2QEX - chains 0 and 3 of the 31 polymer chains in the assembly; structure by X-ray diffraction, 2.90 A resolution.

== Chain 0 ==
Molecule: 23S ribosomal RNA
From: Haloarcula marismortui
Sequence (2772 nucleotides; each row starts with the number of its first residue; note: 151 numbers in that range are skipped by the numbering (no residue carries them; nothing is unmodelled there)):
     1 GUUGGCUACU AUGCCAGCUG GUGGAUUGCU CGGCUCAGGC GCUGAUGAAG GACGUGCCAA
    61 GCUGCGAUAA GCCAUGGGGA GCCGCACGGA GGCGAAGAAC CAUGGAUUUC CGAAUGAGAA
   121 UCUCU
   128 AACAAUUGCU UCGCGCAAUG AGGAACCCCG AGAACUGAAA CAUCUCAGUA UCGGGAGGAA
   188 CAGAAAACGC AAUGUGAUGU CGUUAGUAAC CGCGAGUGAA CGCGAUACAG CCCAAACCGA
   248 AGCCCUCACG GGCAAUGUGG UGUCAGGGCU ACCUCUCAUC AGCCGACCGU CUCGACGAAG
   308 UCUCUUGGAA CAGAGCGUGA UACAGGGUGA CAACCCCGUA CUCGAGACCA GUACGACGUG
   368 CGGUAGUGCC AGAGUAGCGG GGGUUGGAUA UCCCUCGCGA AUAACGCAGG CAUCGACUGC
   428 GAAGGCUAAA CACAACCUGA GACCGAUAGU GAACAAGUAG UGUGAACGAA CGCUGCAAAG
   488 UACCCUCAGA AGGGAGGCGA AAUAGAGCAU GAAAUCAGUU GGCGAUCGAG CGACAGGGCA
   548 UACAAGGUCC CUCGACGAAU GACCGACGCG CGAGCGUCCA GUAAGACUCA CGGGAAGCCG
   608 AUGUUCUGUC GUACGUUUUG AAAAACGAGC CAGGGAGUGU GUCUGCAUGG CAAGUCUAAC
   668 CGGAGUAUCC GGGGAGGCAC AGGGAAACCG ACAUGGCCGC AGGGCUU
   716 GCCCGAGGGC CGCCGUCUUC AAGGGCGGGG AGCCAUGUGG ACACGACCCG AAUCCGGACG
   776 AUCUACGCAU GGACAAGAUG AAGCGUGCCG AAAGGCACGU GGAAGUCUGU UAGAGUUGGU
   836 GUCCUACAAU ACCCUCUCGU GAUCUAUGUG UAGGGGUGAA AGGCCCAUCG AGUCCGGCAA
   896 CAGCUGGUUC CAAUCGAAAC AUGUCGAAGC AUGACCUCCG CCGAGGUAGU CUGUGAGGUA
   956 GAGCGACCGA UUGGU
   999 CCUGUCAAAC UCCAAACUUA CAGACGCCGU UUGACGCGGG GAUUCCGGUG CGCGGGGUAA
  1059 GCCUGUGUAC CAGGAGGGGA ACAACCCAGA GAUAGGUUAA GGUCCCCAAG UGUGGAUUAA
  1119 GUGUAAUCCU CUGAAGGUGG UCUCGAGCCC UAGACAGCCG GGAGGUGAGC UUAGAAGCAG
  1179 CUACCCUCUA AGAAAAGCGU AACAGCUUAC CGGCCGAGGU UUGAGGCGCC CAAAAUGAUC
  1239 GGGACUCAAA UCCACCACCG AGACCUGUCC GUACCACUCA UACUGGUAAU CGAGUAGAUU
  1299 GGCGCUCUAA UUGGAUGGAA GUAGGGGUGA AAACUCCUAU GGACCGAUUA GUGACGAAAA
  1359 UCCUGGCCAU AGUAGCAGCG AUAGUCGGGU GAGAACCCCG ACGGCCUAAU GGAUAAGGGU
  1419 UCCUCAGCAC UGCUGAUCAG CUGAGGGUUA GCCGGUCCUA AGUCAUACCG CAACUCGACU
  1479 AUGACGAAAU GGGAAACGGG UUAAUAUUCC CGUGCCACUA UGCAGUGAAA GUUGACGCCC
  1539 UGGGGUCGAU CACGCUGGGC A
  1561 UCGCCCAGUC GAACCGUCCA ACUCCGUGGA AGCCGUAAUG GCAGGAAGCG GACGAACGGC
  1621 GGCAUAGGGA AACGUGAUUC AACCUGGGGC CCAUGAAAAG ACGAGCAUAG UGUCCGUACC
  1681 GAGAACCGAC ACAGGUGUCC AUGGCGGCGA AAGCCAAGGC CUGUCGGGAG CAACCAACGU
  1741 UAGGGAAUUC GGCAAGUUAG UCCCGUACCU UCGGAAGAAG GGAUGCCUGC UCCGGAACGG
  1801 AGCAGGUCGC AGUGACUCGG AAGCUCGGAC UGUCUAGUAA CAACAUAGGU GACCGCAAAU
  1861 CCGCAAGGAC UCGUACGGUC ACUGAAUCCU GCCCAGUGCA GGUAUCUGAA CACCUCGUAC
  1921 AAGAGGACGA AGGACCUGUC AACGGCGGGG G
  1964 UCUUAAGGUA GCGUAGUACC UUGCCGCAUC AGUAGCGGCU UGCAUGAAUG GAUUAACCAG
  2024 AGCUUCACUG UCCCAACGUU GGGCCCGGUG AACUGUACAU UCCAGUGCGG AGUCUGGAGA
  2084 CACCCAGGGG GAAGCGAAGA CCCUAUGGAG CUUUACUGCA GGCUGUCGCU GAG
  2237 GACUCUCACU CCGGGAGGAG GACACCGAUA GCCGGGCAGU UUGACUGGGG CGGUACGCGC
  2297 UCGAAAAGAU AUCGAGCGCG CCCUAUGGCU AUCUCAGCCG GG
  2344 GACCCGGCGA AGAGUGCAAG AGCAAAAGAU AGCUUGACAG UGUUCUUCCC AACGAGGAAC
  2404 GCUGACGCGA AAGCGUGGUC UAGCGAACCA AUUAGCCUGC UUGAUGCGGG CAAUUGAUGA
  2464 CAGAAAAGCU ACCCUAGGGA UAACAGAGUC GUCACUCGCA AGAGCACAUA UCGACCGAGU
  2524 GGCUUGCUAC CUCGAUGUCG GUUCCCUCCA UCCUGCCCGU GCAGAAGCGG GCAAGGGUGA
  2584 GGUUGUUCGC CUAUUAAAGG AGGUCGUGAG CUGGGUUUAG ACCGUCGUGA GACAGGUCGG
  2644 CUGCUAUCUA CUGGGUGUGU A
  2667 GGUGUCUGAC AAGAACGACC GUAUAGUACG AGAGGAACUA CGGUUGGUGG CCACUGGUGU
  2727 ACCGGUUGUU CGAGAGAGCA CGUGCCGGGU AGCCACGCCA CACGGGGUAA GAGCUGAACG
  2787 CAUCUAAGCU CGAAACCCAC UUGGAAAAGA GACACCGCCG AGGUCCCGCG UACAAGACGC
  2847 GGUCGAUAGA CUCGGGGUGU GCGCGUCGAG GUAACGAGAC GUUAAGCCCA CGAGCACUAA
  2907 CAGACCAAAG CCAUCAU
Disordered / not traced: 1-9, 2915-2923
Modified positions: 1MA (6-hydro-1-methyladenosine-5'-monophosphate) at position 628, OMU (o2'-methyluridine 5'-monophosphate) at position 2587, OMG (o2'-methylguanosine-5'-monophosphate) at position 2588, UR3 (3-methyluridine-5'-monophoshate) at position 2619, PSU (pseudouridine-5'-monophosphate) at position 2621
Bound ions: Mg2+ site 1 near G28 (its only coordinating residue here); Na+ site 1: C40, G41, C443; Na+ site 2: G56, G61; Na+ site 3: G66, U107, U108; Mg2+ site 2 near U115 (its only coordinating residue here); Na+ site 4: C130, U146, G147; Na+ site 5 near C141 (its only coordinating residue here); Mg2+ site 3: C162, U2276; K+ site 1: C162, U163, U172; Mg2+ site 4: A165, A167, C168; Na+ site 6: A165, A166, A167; Mg2+ site 5: A166, G219; 64 more Na+ sites not listed; 88 more Mg2+ sites not listed; 1 more K+ sites not listed
Small-molecule neighbours: negamycin: U22, G24, U510, A511, C515, A516, U517, G518, U1338, G1339

== Chain 3 ==
Molecule: 50S ribosomal protein L44e
From: Haloarcula marismortui
UniProt: P32411 (RL44_HALMA); numbering as in UniProt (aligned over 1-92)
Amino-acid sequence (92 residues; row label = number of the first residue in the row):
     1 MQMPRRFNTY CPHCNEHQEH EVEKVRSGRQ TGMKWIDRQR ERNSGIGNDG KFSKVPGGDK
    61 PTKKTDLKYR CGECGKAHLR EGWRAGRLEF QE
Bound ions: Cd2+: Cys11, Cys14, Cys71, Cys74; Mg2+: Gly45, Gly47, Asp49

== Interface between chain 0 and chain 3 ==
Residue-residue contacts - 118 pairs, chain 0 then chain 3:
  A169(0) with Asn48(3), hydrogen bond to the sugar
  U170(0) with Asn48(3), sugar contact; Gly50(3), hydrogen bond to the sugar
  C218(0) with Trp35(3), phosphate contact; Gln39(3), hydrogen bond to the phosphate; Asn43(3), hydrogen bond to the phosphate
  G219(0) with Gln39(3), hydrogen bond to the phosphate; Lys51(3), sugar contact; Lys54(3), sugar contact
  C220(0) with Trp35(3), base contact; Lys51(3), salt bridge to the phosphate
  G389(0) with Ile46(3), phosphate contact
  G390(0) with Gly45(3), phosphate contact; Ile46(3), hydrogen bond to the phosphate
  A395(0) with Trp35(3), sugar contact; Arg42(3), hydrogen bond to the phosphate
  U396(0) with Trp35(3), phosphate contact; Arg38(3), salt bridge to the phosphate; Arg42(3), salt bridge to the phosphate
  C735(0) with Asn15(3), hydrogen bond to the base
  A1922(0) with Met33(3), base contact
  G1923(0) with Thr31(3), hydrogen bond to the sugar; Met33(3), sugar contact
  A1924(0) with Arg29(3), sugar contact; Gln30(3), sugar contact
  G1925(0) with Arg29(3), salt bridge to the phosphate
  U2120(0) with Asn48(3), hydrogen bond to the sugar
  G2121(0) with Gly47(3), phosphate contact; Ser53(3), hydrogen bond to the phosphate
  C2122(0) with Gly47(3), hydrogen bond to the phosphate
  G2316(0) with Pro61(3), sugar contact
  C2317(0) with Thr62(3), hydrogen bond to the phosphate; Arg84(3), salt bridge to the phosphate
  C2318(0) with Ala85(3), phosphate contact; Gly86(3), hydrogen bond to the phosphate
  C2319(0) with Met1(3), hydrogen bond to the phosphate
  U2320(0) with Met1(3), phosphate contact; Gln2(3), hydrogen bond to the phosphate; Met3(3), base contact; Pro4(3), sugar contact; Gln91(3), hydrogen bond to the sugar
  A2321(0) with Gln91(3), hydrogen bond to the phosphate
  U2378(0) with Phe7(3), sugar contact; Asn8(3), hydrogen bond to the phosphate
  G2379(0) with Thr9(3), hydrogen bond to the phosphate; His17(3), salt bridge to the phosphate
  C2381(0) with Thr9(3), sugar contact; Tyr10(3), sugar contact; Arg80(3), hydrogen bond to the sugar
  A2382(0) with Tyr10(3), sugar contact; Pro12(3), sugar contact; Arg80(3), salt bridge to the phosphate
  G2407(0) with Tyr10(3), hydrogen bond to the sugar; Asn15(3), hydrogen bond to the sugar
  A2408(0) with Tyr10(3), sugar contact; Asn15(3), sugar contact; Glu16(3), sugar contact; His17(3), hydrogen bond to the sugar
  C2409(0) with His17(3), sugar contact
  C2427(0) with Lys60(3), base contact; Arg84(3), salt bridge to the phosphate
  G2428(0) with Lys60(3), hydrogen bond to the base; Lys64(3), salt bridge to the phosphate; Arg84(3), salt bridge to the phosphate
  C2431(0) with Lys51(3), sugar contact
  C2432(0) with Ile36(3), phosphate contact
  A2433(0) with Gln30(3), hydrogen bond to the phosphate; Lys34(3), phosphate contact; Ile36(3), phosphate contact
  A2434(0) with Arg26(3), sugar contact; Ser27(3), sugar contact; Gly28(3), hydrogen bond to the phosphate; Lys34(3), phosphate contact
  U2435(0) with Val25(3), sugar contact; Arg26(3), sugar contact; Gly28(3), phosphate contact; Lys68(3), hydrogen bond to the phosphate; Leu79(3), base contact
  U2436(0) with Lys68(3), salt bridge to the phosphate; Ala77(3), hydrogen bond to the sugar; His78(3), sugar contact; Leu79(3), sugar contact
  A2437(0) with His13(3), sugar contact; Arg70(3), salt bridge to the phosphate; Lys76(3), phosphate contact; Ala77(3), hydrogen bond to the phosphate
  G2438(0) with Lys76(3), salt bridge to the phosphate
  C2450(0) with Met33(3), phosphate contact
  G2451(0) with Thr31(3), hydrogen bond to the phosphate; Met33(3), phosphate contact; Lys34(3), salt bridge to the phosphate; Trp35(3), phosphate contact; Arg38(3), hydrogen bond to the sugar
  G2452(0) with Lys34(3), phosphate contact; Trp35(3), hydrogen bond to the phosphate
  U2457(0) with Arg80(3), hydrogen bond to the sugar; Glu81(3), phosphate contact; Gly82(3), phosphate contact
  U2458(0) with Lys64(3), phosphate contact; Thr65(3), sugar contact; Asp66(3), sugar contact; Glu81(3), phosphate contact; Gly82(3), hydrogen bond to the phosphate
  G2459(0) with Lys63(3), hydrogen bond to the phosphate; Lys64(3), hydrogen bond to the phosphate
  A2460(0) with Gly58(3), sugar contact; Asp59(3), phosphate contact; Lys60(3), hydrogen bond to the phosphate; Lys63(3), salt bridge to the phosphate
  U2461(0) with Gly58(3), phosphate contact; Asp59(3), hydrogen bond to the phosphate; Lys60(3), phosphate contact
  G2462(0) with Lys60(3), hydrogen bond to the base; Pro61(3), base contact
  A2468(0) with Asn48(3), base contact; Gly50(3), hydrogen bond to the base; Ser53(3), base contact; Lys54(3), salt bridge to the phosphate
Interface residues without a listed pair, chain 0 (53 interface residues in all): A2380, G2426, A2456
Interface residues without a listed pair, chain 3 (61 interface residues in all): Gly32, Asp49, Trp83

== In short ==
Chain 0 and chain 3 form an interface of 53 and 61 residues respectively; the contacts include 41 hydrogen
bonds and 16 salt bridges. Among the polar pairs are C735(0)-Asn15(3), G2428(0)-Lys60(3) and
G2462(0)-Lys60(3). Ligands of chain 0: negamycin.
Here chain 0 is 23S ribosomal RNA and chain 3 is 50S ribosomal protein L44e, both from Haloarcula marismortui.
Entry 2QEX (Negamycin Binds to the Wall of the Nascent Chain Exit Tunnel of the 50S Ribosomal Subunit) was
determined by X-ray diffraction.
